6VK9 - chains Q and W of the 32 polymer chains in the assembly; structure by electron microscopy, 3.80 A resolution.

# Chain Q (and W)
Molecule: Geopilin domain 1 protein
Organism: Geobacter sulfurreducens
Notes: chain W of this document is another copy of the same molecule, construct and numbering; everything in this record applies to it too
Reference sequence: Q74D23 (Q74D23_GEOSL); residues 1-61 here correspond to UniProt positions 30-90 (UniProt number = residue number + 29)
Chain sequence (61 residues; each row starts with the number of its first residue):
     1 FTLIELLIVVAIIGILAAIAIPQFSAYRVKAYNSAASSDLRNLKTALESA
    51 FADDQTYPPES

# Interface between chain Q and chain W
Residue-residue contacts (16; chain Q residue first):
  Ile21(Q) - Ile4(W)  hydrophobic
  Phe24(Q) - Ile4(W)  hydrophobic
  Phe24(Q) - Glu5(W)
  Phe24(Q) - Ile8(W)  hydrophobic
  Tyr27(Q) - Ile12(W)
  Arg28(Q) - Ile8(W)
  Ala31(Q) - Ile12(W)  hydrophobic
  Tyr32(Q) - Ile15(W)  hydrophobic
  Ser38(Q) - Ile19(W)
  Asp39(Q) - Ala20(W)
  Asn42(Q) - Pro22(W)
  Thr45(Q) - Tyr27(W)
  Ala46(Q) - Tyr27(W)
  Ser49(Q) - Tyr27(W)
  Ala52(Q) - Lys30(W)  hydrogen bond (backbone-side chain)
  Asp53(Q) - Lys30(W)  salt bridge
Interface residues without a listed pair, chain Q (16 interface residues in all): Ile19, Ala35
Interface residues without a listed pair, chain W (11 interface residues in all): Thr2

# Summary
16 residues of chain Q and 11 residues of chain W are in contact, with 1 hydrogen bond and 1 salt bridge.
Polar contacts include Asp53(Q)-Lys30(W) and Ala52(Q)-Lys30(W).
Chain Q and chain W are both Geopilin domain 1 protein (Geobacter sulfurreducens); the structure, Cryo-EM
structure of PilA-N/C from Geobacter sulfurreducens, was determined by electron microscopy.
